Entry 3MI9 (X-ray diffraction, 2.10 A resolution); this record covers chains B and C of the 3 polymer chains in the assembly.

== Chain B ==
Protein: Cyclin-T1
From: Homo sapiens
UniProt: O60563 (CCNT1_HUMAN); residue numbers follow UniProt; this construct covers 1-266
Chain sequence (266 residues; row label = number of the first residue in the row):
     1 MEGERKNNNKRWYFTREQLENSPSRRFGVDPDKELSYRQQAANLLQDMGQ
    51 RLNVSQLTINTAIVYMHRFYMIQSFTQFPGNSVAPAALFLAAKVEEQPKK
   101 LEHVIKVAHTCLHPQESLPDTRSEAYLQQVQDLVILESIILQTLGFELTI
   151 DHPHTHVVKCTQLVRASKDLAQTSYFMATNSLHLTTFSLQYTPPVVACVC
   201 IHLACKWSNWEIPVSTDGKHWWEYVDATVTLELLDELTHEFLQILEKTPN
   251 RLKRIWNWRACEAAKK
Unresolved in the structure: 1-6, 253-260, 262-266
Bound ions: Zn2+: C261 (shared with C25(C), C27(C), C30(C) of chain C)
What the authors report for this chain:
  - Zn2+ coordination: C261

== Chain C ==
Protein: Protein Tat
From: Human immunodeficiency virus type 1
UniProt: P04608 (TAT_HV1H2); residue numbers follow UniProt; this construct covers 1-86
Chain sequence (86 residues; numbered 1 to 86; the number before each row is that of its first residue):
     1 MEPVDPRLEPWKHPGSQPKTACTNCYCKKCCFHCQVCFITKALGISYGRK
    51 KRRQRRRAHQNSQTHQASLSKQPTSQSRGDPTGPKE
Unresolved in the structure: 50-86
Construct notes: variant S77 (Pro in P04608)
Bound ions: Zn2+ site 1: C22, H33, C34, C37; Zn2+ site 2: C25, C27, C30 (shared with C261(B) of chain B)
What the authors report for this chain:
  - Zn2+ coordination: C22, C25, C27, C30, H33, C34, C37
  - contacts within the chain: T23-K41 (hydrogen bond), C25-K41 (hydrogen bond), C30-K41 (hydrogen bond)
  - post-translational modification sites: K28 (citing earlier work)

== Chain B / chain C interface ==
Contacting residue pairs (72):
  Q39(B) - I45(C)
  Q40(B) - S46(C)  hydrogen bond (side chain-backbone)
  Q40(B) - Y47(C)
  N43(B) - I39(C)
  N43(B) - T40(C)
  N43(B) - I45(C)
  N43(B) - S46(C)
  N43(B) - Y47(C)
  L44(B) - Y47(C)  hydrophobic
  Q46(B) - Q35(C)
  Q46(B) - V36(C)
  D47(B) - V36(C)
  D47(B) - Y47(C)  hydrogen bond
  G49(B) - S16(C)
  Q50(B) - S16(C)
  Q50(B) - Q17(C)  hydrogen bond (backbone-side chain)
  Q50(B) - P18(C)
  Q50(B) - C34(C)
  Q50(B) - Q35(C)
  Q50(B) - V36(C)
  R51(B) - Q17(C)  hydrogen bond (backbone-side chain)
  N53(B) - G15(C)
  N53(B) - S16(C)  hydrogen bond (side chain-backbone)
  N53(B) - Q17(C)  hydrogen bond (side chain-backbone)
  V54(B) - G15(C)
  V54(B) - S16(C)  hydrogen bond (backbone-backbone)
  S55(B) - H13(C)
  S55(B) - P14(C)
  Q56(B) - S16(C)
  L57(B) - P10(C)  hydrophobic
  L57(B) - H13(C)
  I59(B) - S16(C)
  N81(B) - Y47(C)
  E95(B) - P10(C)
  E96(B) - W11(C)
  Q97(B) - P10(C)
  Q97(B) - W11(C)
  Q97(B) - H13(C)  hydrogen bond (side chain-backbone)
  C111(B) - Y47(C)
  L112(B) - Y47(C)  hydrophobic
  T155(B) - P6(C)
  V158(B) - V4(C)
  V158(B) - P6(C)  hydrophobic
  A171(B) - P3(C)
  Q172(B) - M1(C)  hydrogen bond (side chain-backbone)
  Q172(B) - P3(C)
  Y175(B) - M1(C)
  Y175(B) - E2(C)  hydrogen bond (side chain-backbone)
  Y175(B) - P3(C)
  Y175(B) - V4(C)
  F176(B) - M1(C)  hydrophobic
  F176(B) - Q35(C)
  F176(B) - F38(C)  hydrophobic
  T179(B) - M1(C)
  T179(B) - Q35(C)
  N180(B) - Q35(C)  hydrogen bond
  N180(B) - F38(C)
  H183(B) - Q35(C)
  H183(B) - I39(C)
  L184(B) - I39(C)  hydrophobic
  L184(B) - L43(C)  hydrophobic
  L184(B) - I45(C)  hydrophobic
  T248(B) - L43(C)
  P249(B) - L43(C)
  P249(B) - G44(C)
  P249(B) - I45(C)
  N250(B) - K41(C)  hydrogen bond (side chain-backbone)
  N250(B) - A42(C)
  N250(B) - L43(C)  hydrogen bond (backbone-backbone)
  N250(B) - G44(C)
  C261(B) - C25(C)
  C261(B) - C30(C)  hydrogen bond
Also at the interface, not in a pair above, chain B (37 interface residues in all): H154, L245
Also at the interface, not in a pair above, chain C (29 interface residues in all): C27
Interface features reported in the paper:
  - specific contacts: G15(C)-N53(B), Q17(C)-N53(B) (hydrogen bond), Q35(C)-N180(B) (hydrogen bond)
  - interface residues, chain C: I39(C)

== Overview ==
37 residues of chain B face 29 of chain C across their interface; the contacts include 14 hydrogen bonds.
Polar pairs include Q40(B)-S46(C), D47(B)-Y47(C) and Q50(B)-Q17(C). The paper describes a contact between
G15(C) and N53(B); hydrogen bonds between Q17(C) and N53(B) and Q35(C) and N180(B). From the paper: the
interface residue I39(C); Zn2+ coordination by C261(B) and C22(C) among others.
Chain B is Cyclin-T1 (Homo sapiens) and chain C is Protein Tat (Human immunodeficiency virus type 1); the
structure, Crystal structure of HIV-1 Tat complexed with human P-TEFb, was determined by X-ray diffraction
together with 3MIA from the same study.
